PDB entry 1LBY | X-ray diffraction, 2.25 A resolution | chains A and B

# Chain A
Protein: fructose 1,6-bisphosphatase/inositol monophosphatase
Source organism: Archaeoglobus fulgidus
Notes: EC 3.1.3.11, 3.1.3.25
Reference sequence: O30298 (SUHB_ARCFU); residues 1-252 here = UniProt positions 1-252
Chain sequence (252 residues; numbered 1 to 252; the number before each row is that of its first residue):
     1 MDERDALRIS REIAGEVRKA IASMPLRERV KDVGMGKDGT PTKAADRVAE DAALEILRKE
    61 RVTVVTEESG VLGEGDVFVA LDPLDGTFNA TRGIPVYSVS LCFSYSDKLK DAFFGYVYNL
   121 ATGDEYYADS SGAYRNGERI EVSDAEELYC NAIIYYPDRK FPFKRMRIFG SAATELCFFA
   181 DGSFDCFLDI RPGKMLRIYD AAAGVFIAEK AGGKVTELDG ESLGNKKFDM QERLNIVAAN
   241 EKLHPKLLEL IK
Swiss-Prot annotation at these positions:
  - binding site (Mg(2+)): D38, T40, E67, D82, L84, D85, D200
  - binding site (substrate): D85 to T87, R167, A172, R191
Metal / ion sites: Mn2+ site 1: D38, T40, E67; Mn2+ site 2: E67, D82, L84 (together with phosphate ion); Mn2+ site 3: D82, D85, D200 (together with phosphate ion)
Small-molecule neighbours:
  - 6-O-phosphono-beta-D-fructofuranose (F6P), molecule 1: D85, G86, Y155, G170, S171, A172, E175, R191, M195, L196, D200
  - 6-O-phosphono-beta-D-fructofuranose (F6P), molecule 2: R165, M166, R167

# Chain B
Protein: fructose 1,6-bisphosphatase/inositol monophosphatase
Source organism: Archaeoglobus fulgidus
Notes: EC 3.1.3.11, 3.1.3.25
Reference sequence: O30298 (SUHB_ARCFU); residues 301-552 here correspond to UniProt positions 1-252 (UniProt number = residue number - 300)
Chain sequence (252 residues; numbered 301 to 552; the number before each row is that of its first residue):
   301 MDERDALRIS REIAGEVRKA IASMPLRERV KDVGMGKDGT PTKAADRVAE DAALEILRKE
   361 RVTVVTEESG VLGEGDVFVA LDPLDGTFNA TRGIPVYSVS LCFSYSDKLK DAFFGYVYNL
   421 ATGDEYYADS SGAYRNGERI EVSDAEELYC NAIIYYPDRK FPFKRMRIFG SAATELCFFA
   481 DGSFDCFLDI RPGKMLRIYD AAAGVFIAEK AGGKVTELDG ESLGNKKFDM QERLNIVAAN
   541 EKLHPKLLEL IK
Swiss-Prot annotation at these positions:
  - binding site (Mg(2+)): D338, T340, E367, D382, L384, D385, D500
  - binding site (substrate): D385 to T387, R467, A472, R491
Metal / ion sites: Mn2+ site 1: D338, T340, E367; Mn2+ site 2: E367, D382, L384 (together with phosphate ion); Mn2+ site 3: D382, D385, D500 (together with phosphate ion)
Small-molecule neighbours: 6-O-phosphono-beta-D-fructofuranose (F6P): D385, G386, Y455, Y456, G470, S471, A472, A473, E475, R491, D500

# Interface between chain A and chain B
Contacting residue pairs (44; chain A residue first):
  R27(A) with E438(B), salt bridge
  F88(A) with N451(B); R465(B); S483(B); F484(B), hydrophobic
  N89(A) with F469(B)
  R92(A) with S483(B), hydrogen bond (side chain-backbone)
  G93(A) with R435(B)
  I94(A) with F478(B), hydrophobic; F484(B), hydrophobic
  P95(A) with P395(B); T422(B)
  T122(A) with P395(B)
  N151(A) with F388(B)
  Y155(A) with R467(B)
  Y156(A) with R465(B); M466(B), hydrophobic; R467(B)
  P157(A) with P457(B)
  D158(A) with D458(B); R459(B); K460(B)
  R159(A) with D458(B), hydrogen bond (backbone-backbone)
  K160(A) with D458(B), hydrogen bond (backbone-side chain)
  R165(A) with F388(B); Y456(B)
  M166(A) with Y456(B), hydrogen bond (backbone-side chain); I468(B)
  R167(A) with Y456(B), hydrogen bond; I468(B); G470(B)
  I168(A) with M466(B); R467(B); I468(B), hydrogen bond (backbone-backbone)
  F169(A) with N389(B); I394(B), hydrophobic; R467(B); F469(B)
  G170(A) with R467(B)
  F178(A) with I394(B), hydrophobic
  S183(A) with F388(B); R392(B), hydrogen bond (backbone-side chain)
  F184(A) with F388(B), hydrophobic; I394(B), hydrophobic
Also at the interface, not in a pair above, chain A (26 interface residues in all): L26, V96
Also at the interface, not in a pair above, chain B (26 interface residues in all): V396, D424, Y455

# Summary
Chain A and chain B each contribute 26 residues to their interface; the contacts include 7 hydrogen bonds and
1 salt bridge. Among the polar pairs are R27(A)-E438(B), R92(A)-S483(B) and K160(A)-D458(B). One
6-O-phosphono-beta-D-fructofuranose molecule is bound between chain A and chain B.
Chain A and chain B are both fructose 1,6-bisphosphatase/inositol monophosphatase (Archaeoglobus fulgidus);
the structure, Crystal Structure of a complex (P32 crystal form) of dual activity FBPase/IMPase (AF2372) from
Archaeoglobus fulgidus ..., was determined by X-ray diffraction (same publication as 1LBW, 1LBX and 1LBZ).
